Entry 7D4G (electron microscopy, 3.90 A resolution); this record covers chains B and N of the 3 polymer chains in the assembly.

== Chain B ==
Name: Spike glycoprotein S1
Organism: Severe acute respiratory syndrome coronavirus 2
UniProtKB: P0DTC2 (SPIKE_SARS2); residue numbers follow UniProt; this construct covers 13-290
Sequence (278 residues; row label = number of the first residue in the row):
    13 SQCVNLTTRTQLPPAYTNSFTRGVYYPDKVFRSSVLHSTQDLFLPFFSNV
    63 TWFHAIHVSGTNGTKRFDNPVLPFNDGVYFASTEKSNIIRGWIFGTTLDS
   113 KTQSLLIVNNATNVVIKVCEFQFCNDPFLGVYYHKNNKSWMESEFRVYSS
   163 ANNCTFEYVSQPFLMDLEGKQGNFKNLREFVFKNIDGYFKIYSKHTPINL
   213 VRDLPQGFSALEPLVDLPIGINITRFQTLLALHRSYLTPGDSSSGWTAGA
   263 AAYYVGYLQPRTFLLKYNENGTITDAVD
Disordered / not traced: 13, 252-255
Disulfides: Cys15-Cys136, Cys131-Cys166

== Chain N ==
Name: Heavy chain of FC05 Fab
Organism: Homo sapiens
Notes: antibody fragment or engineered binder
Sequence (122 residues; row label = number of the first residue in the row):
     1 EVQLLEQSGAEVKKPGASVRVSCKVSGYTLPEVAMHWVRQAPGKGLEWMG
    51 GFDPEDGETMYAQKFQGRVTMTEDTSTDTAYMELSSLRSEDTAVYYCATT
   101 TPFSSSYWFDPWGQGTLVTVSS
Disordered / not traced: 121-122
Disulfides: Cys23-Cys97

== Chain B / chain N interface ==
Contacting residue pairs (24; chain B residue first):
  Tyr144(B) - Glu32(N)
  Tyr145(B) - Pro31(N)
  Tyr145(B) - Glu32(N)
  Tyr145(B) - Pro102(N)
  His146(B) - Pro31(N)
  Lys147(B) - Pro31(N)
  Lys147(B) - Val33(N)
  Lys147(B) - Ala34(N)
  Lys147(B) - Phe52(N)
  Lys150(B) - Pro54(N)
  Lys150(B) - Gly57(N)
  Trp152(B) - Phe103(N)  hydrophobic
  Arg246(B) - Gly27(N)  hydrogen bond (side chain-backbone)
  Arg246(B) - Tyr28(N)
  Arg246(B) - Glu32(N)  salt bridge
  Arg246(B) - Phe103(N)
  Ser247(B) - Tyr28(N)  hydrogen bond (backbone-side chain)
  Tyr248(B) - Tyr28(N)
  Tyr248(B) - Glu32(N)  hydrogen bond (side chain-backbone)
  Tyr248(B) - Thr101(N)
  Tyr248(B) - Pro102(N)
  Tyr248(B) - Phe103(N)  hydrophobic
  Leu249(B) - Glu1(N)
  Leu249(B) - Asp110(N)
Interface residues without a listed pair, chain B (11 interface residues in all): Ser256
Interface residues without a listed pair, chain N (17 interface residues in all): Thr29, Glu73, Pro111
From the paper, about this interface:
  - epitope / paratope residues, chain N: Thr29(N), Gly50(N), Thr99(N)

== Overview ==
11 residues of chain B face 17 of chain N across their interface, with 3 hydrogen bonds and 1 salt bridge.
Among the polar pairs are Arg246(B)-Glu32(N), Arg246(B)-Gly27(N) and Ser247(B)-Tyr28(N). The paper reports
epitope/paratope residues Thr29(N), Gly50(N) and Thr99(N).
Chain B is Spike glycoprotein S1 (Severe acute respiratory syndrome coronavirus 2) and chain N is Heavy chain
of FC05 Fab (Homo sapiens); the structure, A proof of concept for neutralizing antibody-guided vaccine design
against SARS-CoV-2, was determined by electron microscopy.
